PDB entry 7OA5 | X-ray diffraction, 2.38 A resolution | chains C and J of the 12 polymer chains in the assembly

Chain C:
Name: Holliday junction ATP-dependent DNA helicase RuvA
Source organism: Mycobacterium leprae (strain TN)
Notes: EC 3.6.4.12
UniProt: P40832 (RUVA_MYCLE); residue numbers follow UniProt; this construct covers 1-203
Amino-acid sequence (203 residues; row label = number of the first residue in the row):
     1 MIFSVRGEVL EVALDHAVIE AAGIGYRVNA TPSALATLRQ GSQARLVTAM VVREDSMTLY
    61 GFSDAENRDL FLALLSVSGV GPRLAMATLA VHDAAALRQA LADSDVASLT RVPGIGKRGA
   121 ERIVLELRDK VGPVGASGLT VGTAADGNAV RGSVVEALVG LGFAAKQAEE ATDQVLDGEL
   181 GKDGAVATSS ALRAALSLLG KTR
Disordered / not traced: 132-148, 202-203
UniProt features mapped onto this chain:
  - region: Pro133 to Gly147 (Flexible linker)
  - motif: Glu54, Asp55 (Acidic pin)
  - binding site (DNA): Gly79, Val80, Arg83, Gly114 to Gly116, Arg118

Chain J:
Molecule: 14-nt DNA strand
Sequence (14 nucleotides; row label = number of the first residue in the row):
     2 GCGAACTCGC GAAC

How chain C and chain J interact:
Contacting residue pairs - 13 pairs, chain C then chain J:
  Leu75(C) with DG10(J), phosphate contact
  Val77(C) with DG10(J), phosphate contact
  Ser78(C) with DC9(J), phosphate contact; DG10(J), phosphate contact
  Gly79(C) with DG10(J), hydrogen bond to the phosphate
  Val80(C) with DG10(J), phosphate contact
  Gly81(C) with DG10(J), hydrogen bond to the phosphate; DC11(J), phosphate contact
  Pro82(C) with DC11(J), phosphate contact
  Arg83(C) with DC11(J), hydrogen bond to the phosphate; DG12(J), salt bridge to the phosphate
  Leu84(C) with DC11(J), hydrogen bond to the phosphate
  Ala164(C) with DG2(J), base contact
Interface residues without a listed pair, chain C (12 interface residues in all): Gly162, Phe163

In short:
Chain C and chain J form an interface of 12 and 5 residues respectively; the contacts include 4 hydrogen bonds
and 1 salt bridge. Polar pairs include Gly79(C)-DG10(J), Gly81(C)-DG10(J) and Arg83(C)-DC11(J). UniProt lists
7 DNA-binding residues on chain C.
Here chain C is Holliday junction ATP-dependent DNA helicase RuvA (Mycobacterium leprae (strain TN)) and chain
J is a 14-nt DNA strand. Entry 7OA5 (Ruva complexed to a holliday junction) was determined by X-ray
diffraction.
